7ADY - chains A and C of the 6 polymer chains in the assembly; structure by X-ray diffraction, 1.05 A resolution.

[Chain A]
Name: Nitrogenase vanadium-iron protein alpha chain
Organism: Azotobacter vinelandii
Notes: EC 1.18.6.1
Reference sequence: P16855 (VNFD_AZOVI); residue numbers follow UniProt; this construct covers 1-474
Amino-acid sequence (474 residues; numbered 1 to 474; the number before each row is that of its first residue):
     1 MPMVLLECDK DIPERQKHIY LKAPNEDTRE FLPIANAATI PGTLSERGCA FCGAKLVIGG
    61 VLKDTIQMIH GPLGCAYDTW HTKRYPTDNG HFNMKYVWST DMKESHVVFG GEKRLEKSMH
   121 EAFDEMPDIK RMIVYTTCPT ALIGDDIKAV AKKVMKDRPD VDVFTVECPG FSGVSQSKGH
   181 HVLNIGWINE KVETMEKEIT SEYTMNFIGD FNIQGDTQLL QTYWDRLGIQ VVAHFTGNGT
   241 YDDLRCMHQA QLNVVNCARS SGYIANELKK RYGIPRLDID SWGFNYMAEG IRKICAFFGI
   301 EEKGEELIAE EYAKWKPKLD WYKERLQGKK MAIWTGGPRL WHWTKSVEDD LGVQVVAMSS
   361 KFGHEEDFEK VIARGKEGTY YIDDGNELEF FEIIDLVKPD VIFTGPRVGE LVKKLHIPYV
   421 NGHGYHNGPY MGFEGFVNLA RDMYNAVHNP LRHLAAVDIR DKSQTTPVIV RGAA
Not modelled in the structure: 1
Ion coordination: fe(8)-S(7) cluster Fe: Cys49, Cys75, Cys138 (shared with 3 residues of chain B); FeV Fe: Cys257, His423 (together with 3-hydroxy-3-carboxy-adipic acid, bicarbonate ion)
Residues lining bound ligands:
  - bicarbonate ion (BCT): Thr335, Gly336, Gly337, Pro338, Arg339, Leu340, His423
  - fe(8)-S(7) cluster (CLF): Cys49, Phe51, Pro72, Gly74, Cys75, Asp78, Thr137, Cys138, Pro169, Gly170
  - FeV (D6N): Val57, Lys83, Gln176, His180, Phe211, Ile213, Cys257, Arg259, Ser260, Trp282, Gly336, Pro338, Arg339, Lys361, Phe362, Gly422, His423
  - hydrosulfuric acid (H2S): Arg47, Gly48, Ser175, Gln176, Lys361, Phe362
  - 3-hydroxy-3-carboxy-adipic acid (HCA): Cys52, Leu56, Thr82, Lys83, Gln176, Lys361, Gly405, Pro406, His423
From the paper describing this entry:
  - FeV coordination: Cys257, His423
  - conformationally variable residues (side-chain flip): Gln176, Lys361
  - binding site for hydrosulfuric acid: Gln176

[Chain C]
Name: Nitrogenase vanadium-iron protein delta chain
Organism: Azotobacter vinelandii
Notes: EC 1.18.6.1
Reference sequence: P16857 (VNFG_AZOVI); residues 1-113 here = UniProt positions 1-113
Amino-acid sequence (113 residues; each row starts with the number of its first residue):
     1 MSQSHLDDLF AYVEERCLWQ FFSRTWDREE NIEGVLNQVG RLLTGQEPLR GTPQERLFYA
    61 DALAMANDVR ERFPWASQVN KEEIEFLLDG LKSRLVDVTI TRSTNRELNH HLY

[Interface between chain A and chain C]
Pairs across the interface - 60 pairs, chain A then chain C:
  Asp27(A) with Arg102(C), salt bridge
  Arg29(A) with Glu14(C), salt bridge; Val98(C); Arg102(C)
  Leu32(A) with Thr104(C)
  Ile34(A) with Arg106(C)
  Ala35(A) with Arg106(C), hydrogen bond (backbone-side chain)
  Asn36(A) with Arg106(C), hydrogen bond (backbone-side chain)
  Ala37(A) with Arg106(C)
  His181(A) with Tyr113(C), hydrogen bond (side chain-backbone)
  Tyr263(A) with Tyr113(C)
  Asn266(A) with Ser23(C), hydrogen bond; Tyr113(C)
  Glu267(A) with Tyr113(C)
  Lys269(A) with Glu30(C), salt bridge; Gln54(C)
  Pro275(A) with Pro53(C), hydrophobic; Gln54(C); Leu57(C), hydrophobic
  Arg276(A) with Phe22(C); Ser23(C), hydrogen bond; Leu57(C)
  Leu277(A) with Leu57(C), hydrophobic; Asp61(C)
  Asp278(A) with Phe22(C)
  Ile279(A) with Leu18(C)
  Asp280(A) with Leu18(C)
  Asn285(A) with Arg16(C), hydrogen bond
  Tyr286(A) with Arg16(C)
  Glu289(A) with Arg16(C), salt bridge
  Lys293(A) with Ala60(C); Asp61(C), salt bridge; Ala64(C)
  Ala296(A) with Arg50(C), hydrogen bond (backbone-side chain); Ala60(C), hydrophobic
  Phe297(A) with Pro53(C); Arg56(C), hydrogen bond (backbone-side chain); Leu57(C); Ala60(C)
  Glu301(A) with Arg50(C), salt bridge
  Asp349(A) with Arg16(C), salt bridge
  His364(A) with Glu107(C), salt bridge
  Glu365(A) with Thr104(C); Asn105(C); Arg106(C), salt bridge
  Glu366(A) with Phe21(C); Ser23(C); Arg28(C); Asn105(C)
  Glu369(A) with Phe21(C); Arg28(C), salt bridge; Ser103(C), hydrogen bond; Asn105(C), hydrogen bond
  Lys370(A) with Phe21(C)
  Ala373(A) with Glu14(C); Glu15(C); Phe21(C), hydrophobic
  Arg374(A) with Glu15(C); Arg16(C), hydrogen bond (side chain-backbone); Leu18(C)
Interface residues without a listed pair, chain A (41 interface residues in all): Thr28, Ile185, Leu252, Lys270, Phe298, Gly299, Trp341, Lys345
Interface residues without a listed pair, chain C (31 interface residues in all): Asp27, Tyr59, Leu63, Asp68, Arg94, Thr99

[In short]
41 residues of chain A face 31 of chain C across their interface; the contacts include 11 hydrogen bonds and
10 salt bridges. Polar contacts include Asp27(A)-Arg102(C), Arg29(A)-Glu14(C) and Lys269(A)-Glu30(C). The
paper reports a binding site for hydrosulfuric acid at Gln176(A); FeV coordination by Cys257(A) and His423(A).
Chain A is Nitrogenase vanadium-iron protein alpha chain and chain C is Nitrogenase vanadium-iron protein
delta chain, both from Azotobacter vinelandii; the structure, CO-removed state of the active site of vanadium
nitrogenase VFe protein, was determined by X-ray diffraction, deposited together with 7ADR.
